PDB entry 5LNT | X-ray diffraction, 2.32 A resolution | chains A and B of the 4 polymer chains in the assembly

# Chain A (and B)
Molecule: Pyridoxal 5'-phosphate synthase subunit PDX1.1
From: Arabidopsis thaliana
Notes: EC 4.3.3.6; fragment: plp synthase subunit pdx1.1; chain B of this document is another copy of the same molecule, construct and numbering; everything in this record applies to it too
Reference sequence: O80448 (PDX11_ARATH); numbering as in UniProt (aligned over 1-309)
Sequence (316 residues; row label = number of the first residue in the row):
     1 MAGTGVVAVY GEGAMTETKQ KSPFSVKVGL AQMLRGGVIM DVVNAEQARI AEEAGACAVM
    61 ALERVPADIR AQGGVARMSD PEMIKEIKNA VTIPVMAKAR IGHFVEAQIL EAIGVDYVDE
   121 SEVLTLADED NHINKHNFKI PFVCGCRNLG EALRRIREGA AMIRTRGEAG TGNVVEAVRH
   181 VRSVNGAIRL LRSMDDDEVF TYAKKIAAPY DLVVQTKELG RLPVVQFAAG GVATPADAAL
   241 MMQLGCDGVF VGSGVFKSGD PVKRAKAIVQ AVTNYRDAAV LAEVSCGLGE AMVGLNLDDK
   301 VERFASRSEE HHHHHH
Unresolved in the structure: 1-20, 294-316 (chain B: 1-21, 294-316)
Glycans and other covalent adducts: compound KPR linked to Lys98
Construct notes: conflict Arg166 (Lys in O80448); expression tag (310-316)
Ligand contacts: KPR ([(E,4S)-4-azanyl-3-oxidanylidene-pent-1-enyl] dihydrogen phosphate): Asp41, Met60, Pro66, Asp119, Ser121, Val123, Arg164, Glu168, Ala169, Gly170, Thr171, Ala229, Gly230, Gly231, Phe250, Val251, Gly252, Ser253
Swiss-Prot annotation at these positions:
  - active site: Lys98 (Schiff-base intermediate with D-ribose 5-phosphate)
  - binding site (D-ribose 5-phosphate): Asp41, Gly170, Gly231, Gly252, Ser253
  - binding site (D-glyceraldehyde 3-phosphate): Arg182
  - modified residue: Met1 (N-acetylmethionine)
What the authors report for this chain:
  - binding site for KPR: Lys98

# How chain A and chain B interact
Residue-residue contacts (46):
  Thr171(A) - Val75(B)
  Gly172(A) - Val75(B)
  Gly172(A) - Arg77(B)  hydrogen bond (backbone-side chain)
  Asn173(A) - Thr125(B)
  Asn173(A) - Leu126(B)
  Val175(A) - Leu126(B)
  Val175(A) - Ala127(B)
  Val175(A) - Glu129(B)
  Val178(A) - Ala127(B)
  Val178(A) - Asp128(B)
  Arg179(A) - Glu129(B)
  Arg179(A) - Asp130(B)  salt bridge
  Arg182(A) - Phe104(B)
  Arg182(A) - Asp128(B)  salt bridge
  Arg182(A) - Asn131(B)
  Ala233(A) - Arg77(B)
  Thr234(A) - Arg77(B)
  Ala236(A) - His103(B)
  Ala236(A) - Val105(B)
  Ala236(A) - Glu106(B)
  Ala236(A) - Ile109(B)  hydrophobic
  Asp237(A) - Arg100(B)  salt bridge
  Asp237(A) - His103(B)  salt bridge
  Leu240(A) - His103(B)
  Leu240(A) - Phe104(B)  hydrophobic
  Leu240(A) - Val105(B)  hydrophobic
  Gln243(A) - Phe104(B)
  Gln243(A) - Val105(B)
  Gln243(A) - Gln108(B)  hydrogen bond
  Ala278(A) - Gln108(B)
  Ala278(A) - Ala112(B)  hydrophobic
  Leu281(A) - Val105(B)  hydrophobic
  Leu281(A) - Ile109(B)  hydrophobic
  Ala282(A) - Pro81(B)
  Ala282(A) - Ile109(B)
  Ala282(A) - Ile113(B)  hydrophobic
  Ser285(A) - Asp80(B)
  Ser285(A) - Pro81(B)
  Ser285(A) - Ile109(B)
  Cys286(A) - Asp80(B)
  Cys286(A) - Glu82(B)
  Gly287(A) - Asp80(B)  hydrogen bond (backbone-side chain)
  Gly287(A) - Glu82(B)
  Leu288(A) - Asp80(B)  hydrogen bond (backbone-side chain)
  Gly289(A) - Asp80(B)
  Ala291(A) - Arg77(B)
Also at the interface, not in a pair above, chain A (27 interface residues in all): Val174, Ala239, Leu244, Ala279, Met292
Also at the interface, not in a pair above, chain B (22 interface residues in all): Met78

# Summary
27 residues of chain A face 22 of chain B across their interface, with 4 hydrogen bonds and 4 salt bridges.
Polar pairs include Arg179(A)-Asp130(B), Arg182(A)-Asp128(B) and Asp237(A)-Arg100(B). Compound KPR is
covalently linked to Lys98(A). The paper reports a binding site for KPR at Lys98(A).
Chain A and chain B are both Pyridoxal 5'-phosphate synthase subunit PDX1.1 (Arabidopsis thaliana); the
structure, Crystal structure of Arabidopsis thaliana Pdx1K166R-preI320 complex, was determined by X-ray
diffraction together with 5LNS, 5LNU, 5LNV and 5LNW from the same study.
